PDB entry 9F8V | X-ray diffraction, 2.40 A resolution | chain A

Chain A:
Protein: N-glycosylase/DNA lyase
Source organism: Mus musculus
Notes: EC 3.2.2.-, 4.2.99.18
Reference sequence: O08760 (OGG1_MOUSE); residue numbers follow UniProt; this construct covers 11-325
Chain sequence (318 residues; numbered 8 to 325; the number before each row is that of its first residue):
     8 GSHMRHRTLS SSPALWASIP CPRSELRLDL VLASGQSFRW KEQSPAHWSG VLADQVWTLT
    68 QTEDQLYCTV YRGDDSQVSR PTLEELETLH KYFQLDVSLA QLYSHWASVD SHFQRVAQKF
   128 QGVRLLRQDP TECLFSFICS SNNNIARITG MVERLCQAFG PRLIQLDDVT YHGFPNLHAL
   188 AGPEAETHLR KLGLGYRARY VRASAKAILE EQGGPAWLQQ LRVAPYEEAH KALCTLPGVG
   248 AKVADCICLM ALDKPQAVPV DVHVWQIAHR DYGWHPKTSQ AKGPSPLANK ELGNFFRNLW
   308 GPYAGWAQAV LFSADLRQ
Not modelled in the structure: 8-9
Sequence notes: expression tag (8-10)
UniProt features mapped onto this chain:
  - active site: K249 (Schiff-base intermediate with DNA)
  - binding site (DNA): N149, R154, R204, H270, Q287
  - binding site (8-oxoguanine): P266, D268, Q315, F319
Metal / ion sites: Ni2+: H276, H282 (shared with 2 residues of chain B; 2 residues of chain C)
Ligand contacts: 2-azanyl-8-propyl-3,7-dihydropurine-6-thione (A1IBL): G42, F45, F144, I152, I155, K249, C253, M257, P266, D268, V271, Q315, A316, F319
What the authors report for this chain:
  - binding site for 2-azanyl-8-propyl-3,7-dihydropurine-6-thione: G42, F319
  - catalytic residues: K249 (citing earlier work)
  - mutagenesis - K249W, C253Y, F319A: abolished catalytic activity on 14

Overview:
Chain A binds 2-azanyl-8-propyl-3,7-dihydropurine-6-thione. The Ni2+ site is built by H276 and H282. Curated
annotation (UniProt) lists active-site residue K249, 5 DNA-binding residues and 4 residues binding
8-oxoguanine. From the paper: the catalytic residue K249; K249W, C253Y and F319A abolish catalytic activity on
14.
Chain A is N-glycosylase/DNA lyase (Mus musculus); the structure, Structure of the mouse 8-oxoguanine DNA
Glycosylase mOGG1 in complex with ligand TH7420, was determined by X-ray diffraction together with 9F8U, 9F8Z
and 8BQ7 from the same study.
